Entry 7PY1 (electron microscopy, 3.80 A resolution); this record covers chains N and D of the 9 polymer chains in the assembly.

# Chain N
Molecule: ntDNA
Sequence (39 nucleotides; numbered 1 to 39; the number before each row is that of its first residue):
     1 GGTCAGTACG TCCTATCGAT CTTCGGAAGA GATTCAGAG
Not modelled in the structure: 1-5, 14-17

# Chain D
Name: DNA-directed RNA polymerase subunit beta'
Organism: Escherichia coli
Notes: EC 2.7.7.6
UniProtKB: P0A8T8 (RPOC_ECO57); residue numbers follow UniProt; this construct covers 1-1407
Amino-acid sequence (1407 residues; numbered 1 to 1407; the number before each row is that of its first residue):
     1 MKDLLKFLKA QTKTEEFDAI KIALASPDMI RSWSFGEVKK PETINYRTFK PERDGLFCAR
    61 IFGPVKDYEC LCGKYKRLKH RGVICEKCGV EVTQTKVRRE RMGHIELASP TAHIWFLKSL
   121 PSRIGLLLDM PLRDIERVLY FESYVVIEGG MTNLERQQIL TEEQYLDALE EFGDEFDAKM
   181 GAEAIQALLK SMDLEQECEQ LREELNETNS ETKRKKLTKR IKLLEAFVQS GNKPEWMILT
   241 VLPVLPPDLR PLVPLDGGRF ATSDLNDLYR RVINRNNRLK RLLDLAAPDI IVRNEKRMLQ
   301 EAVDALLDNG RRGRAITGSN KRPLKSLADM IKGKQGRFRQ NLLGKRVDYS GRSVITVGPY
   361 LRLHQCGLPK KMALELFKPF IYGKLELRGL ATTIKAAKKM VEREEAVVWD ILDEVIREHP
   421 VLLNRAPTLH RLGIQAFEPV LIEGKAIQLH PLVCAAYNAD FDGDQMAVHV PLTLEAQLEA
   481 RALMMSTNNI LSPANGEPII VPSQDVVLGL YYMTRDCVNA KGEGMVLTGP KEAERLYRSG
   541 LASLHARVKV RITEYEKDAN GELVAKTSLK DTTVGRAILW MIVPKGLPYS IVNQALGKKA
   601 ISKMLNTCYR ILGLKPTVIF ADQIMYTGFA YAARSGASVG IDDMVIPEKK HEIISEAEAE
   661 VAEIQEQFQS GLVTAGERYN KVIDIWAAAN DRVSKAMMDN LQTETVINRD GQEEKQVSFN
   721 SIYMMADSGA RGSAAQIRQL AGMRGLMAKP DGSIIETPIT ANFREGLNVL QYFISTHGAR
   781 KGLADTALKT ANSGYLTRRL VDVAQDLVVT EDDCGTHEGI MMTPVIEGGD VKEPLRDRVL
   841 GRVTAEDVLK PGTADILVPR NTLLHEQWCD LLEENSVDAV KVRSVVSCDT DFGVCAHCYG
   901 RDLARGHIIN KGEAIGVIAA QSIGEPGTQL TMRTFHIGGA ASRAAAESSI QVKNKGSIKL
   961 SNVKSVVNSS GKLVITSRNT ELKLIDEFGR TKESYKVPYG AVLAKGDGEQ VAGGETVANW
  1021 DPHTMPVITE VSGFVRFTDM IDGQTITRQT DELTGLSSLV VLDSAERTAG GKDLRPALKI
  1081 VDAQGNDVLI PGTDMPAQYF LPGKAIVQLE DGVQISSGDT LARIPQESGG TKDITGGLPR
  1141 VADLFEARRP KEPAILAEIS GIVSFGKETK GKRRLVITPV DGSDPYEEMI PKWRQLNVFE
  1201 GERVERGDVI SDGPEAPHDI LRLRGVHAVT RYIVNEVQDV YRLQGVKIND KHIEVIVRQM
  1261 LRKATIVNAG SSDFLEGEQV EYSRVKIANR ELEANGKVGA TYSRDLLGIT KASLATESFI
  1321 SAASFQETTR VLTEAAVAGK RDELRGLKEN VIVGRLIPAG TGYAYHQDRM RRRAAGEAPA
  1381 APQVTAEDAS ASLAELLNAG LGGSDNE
Not modelled in the structure: 1-15, 934-947, 1127-1135, 1374-1407
Ion coordination: Zn2+ site 1: Cys70, Cys72; Mg2+: Asp460, Asp462, Asp464 (shared with 1 residue of chain R); Zn2+ site 2: Cys814, Cys888, Cys895, Cys898

# How chain N and chain D interact
Pairs across the interface - 11 pairs, chain N then chain D:
  DC9(N) - Tyr46(D)  phosphate contact
  DC13(N) - Arg270(D)  base contact
  DG18(N) - Arg314(D)  hydrogen bond to the base
  DA27(N) - Arg1148(D)  hydrogen bond to the phosphate
  DA28(N) - Arg1148(D)  salt bridge to the phosphate
  DG29(N) - Lys1311(D)  phosphate contact
  DA30(N) - Lys219(D)  salt bridge to the phosphate
  DG37(N) - Thr1169(D)  phosphate contact
  DG37(N) - Lys1170(D)  phosphate contact
  DG37(N) - Gly1171(D)  hydrogen bond to the phosphate
  DA38(N) - Lys1170(D)  phosphate contact
Other interface residues (no listed pair), chain N (10 interface residues in all): DA32
Other interface residues (no listed pair), chain D (12 interface residues in all): Leu120, Arg133, Lys1167

# Summary
The interface between chain N and chain D involves 10 residues on one side and 12 on the other; the contacts
include 3 hydrogen bonds and 2 salt bridges. Polar pairs include DG18(N)-Arg314(D), DA27(N)-Arg1148(D) and
DG37(N)-Gly1171(D). Asp460(D), Asp462(D) and Asp464(D) form the Mg2+ site.
Chain N is ntDNA and chain D is DNA-directed RNA polymerase subunit beta' (Escherichia coli); the structure,
CryoEM structure of E.coli RNA polymerase elongation complex bound to NusG (the consensus NusG-EC), was
determined by electron microscopy together with 7PY0, 7PY3, 7PY5, 7PY6, 7PY7, 7PY8 and 4 further entries from
the same study.
